Entry 4C2Y (X-ray diffraction, 1.64 A resolution); this record covers chain A.

== Chain A ==
Molecule: Glycylpeptide N-tetradecanoyltransferase 1
Organism: Homo sapiens
Notes: EC 2.3.1.97
Reference sequence: P30419 (NMT1_HUMAN); residue numbers follow UniProt; this construct covers 109-496
Sequence (410 residues; each row starts with the number of its first residue):
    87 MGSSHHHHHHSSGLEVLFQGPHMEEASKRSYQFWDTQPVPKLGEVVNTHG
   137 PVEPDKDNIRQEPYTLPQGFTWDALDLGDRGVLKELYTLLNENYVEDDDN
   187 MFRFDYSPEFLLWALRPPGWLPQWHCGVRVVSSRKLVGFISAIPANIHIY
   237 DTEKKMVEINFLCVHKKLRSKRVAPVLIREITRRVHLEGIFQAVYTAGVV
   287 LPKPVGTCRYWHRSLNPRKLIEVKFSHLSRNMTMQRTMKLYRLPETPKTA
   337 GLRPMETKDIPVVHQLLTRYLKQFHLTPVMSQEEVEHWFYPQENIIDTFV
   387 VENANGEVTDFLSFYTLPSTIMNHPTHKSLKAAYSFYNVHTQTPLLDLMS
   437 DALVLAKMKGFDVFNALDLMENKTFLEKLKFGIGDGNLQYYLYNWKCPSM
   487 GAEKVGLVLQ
Unresolved in the structure: 87-114
Construct notes: expression tag (87-108)
Swiss-Prot annotation at these positions:
  - binding site (tetradecanoyl-CoA): Q118, F119, W120, F247, L248, C249, V250, S256, R258, V259, A260
  - mutagenesis: Y180 (Y180P: Abolished glycine- and lysine-myristoyltransferase activities), V181 (V181L: Reduced glycine N-myristoyltransferase activity), Y192 (Y192A: Reduced glycine N-myristoyltransferase activity), G492 (G492D/K: Reduced activity)
Bound ions: Mg2+: L254 (together with tetradecanoyl-coa)
Ligand contacts: tetradecanoyl-coa (MYA): Y117, Q118, F119, W120, N179, Y180, V181, V243, I245, N246, F247, L248, C249, V250, L254, R255, S256, K257, R258, V259, A260, P261, I264, I267, T268, V271, H272, I276, F277, Q278, A279, Y281, T282, A283, V285, L287, Y479

== Overview ==
Bound to chain A: tetradecanoyl-coa. UniProt lists 11 tetradecanoyl-CoA-binding residues and 4 mutagenesis
sites.
Chain A is Glycylpeptide N-tetradecanoyltransferase 1 (Homo sapiens); the structure, Human
N-myristoyltransferase (NMT1) with Myristoyl-CoA co-factor, was determined by X-ray diffraction, deposited
together with 4C2X and 4C2Z.
